7M8R - chains B and F of the 8 polymer chains in the assembly; structure by X-ray diffraction, 2.22 A resolution.

# Chain B (and F)
Molecule: Methane monooxygenase beta chain
From: Methylosinus trichosporium OB3b
Notes: chain F of this document is another copy of the same molecule, construct and numbering; everything in this record applies to it too
Reference sequence: A0A2D2D5X7 (A0A2D2D5X7_METTR); residue numbers follow UniProt; this construct covers 4-395
Amino-acid sequence (392 residues; row label = number of the first residue in the row):
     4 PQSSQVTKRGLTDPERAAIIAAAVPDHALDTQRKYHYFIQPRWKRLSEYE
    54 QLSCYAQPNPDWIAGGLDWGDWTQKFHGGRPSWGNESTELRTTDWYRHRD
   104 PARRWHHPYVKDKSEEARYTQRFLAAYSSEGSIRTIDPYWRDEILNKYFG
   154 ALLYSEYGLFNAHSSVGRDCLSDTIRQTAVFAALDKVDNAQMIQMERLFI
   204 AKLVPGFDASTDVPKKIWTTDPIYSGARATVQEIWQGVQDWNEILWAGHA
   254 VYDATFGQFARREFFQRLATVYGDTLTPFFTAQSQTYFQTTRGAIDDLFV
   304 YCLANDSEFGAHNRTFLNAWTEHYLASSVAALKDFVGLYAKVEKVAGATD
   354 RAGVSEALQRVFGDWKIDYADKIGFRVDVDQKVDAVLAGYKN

# Interface between chain B and chain F
Contacting residue pairs (72; chain B residue first):
  Leu14(B) - Thr15(F)
  Thr15(B) - Leu14(F)
  Pro17(B) - Pro17(F)
  Pro17(B) - Ala21(F)
  Ala21(B) - Pro17(F)
  Asp115(B) - Arg121(F)  salt bridge
  Asp115(B) - Arg125(F)  salt bridge
  Glu118(B) - Glu118(F)
  Glu118(B) - Arg121(F)  salt bridge
  Glu118(B) - Arg125(F)  salt bridge
  Glu119(B) - Tyr122(F)
  Glu119(B) - Arg125(F)  salt bridge
  Arg121(B) - Lys114(F)
  Arg121(B) - Asp115(F)  salt bridge
  Arg121(B) - Glu118(F)  salt bridge
  Tyr122(B) - Glu118(F)
  Tyr122(B) - Glu119(F)
  Tyr122(B) - Tyr122(F)  hydrophobic
  Tyr122(B) - Ala285(F)
  Tyr122(B) - Gln286(F)
  Arg125(B) - Asp115(F)  salt bridge
  Arg125(B) - Glu118(F)  salt bridge
  Arg125(B) - Glu119(F)  salt bridge
  Arg125(B) - Thr289(F)
  Phe126(B) - Ala285(F)  hydrophobic
  Phe126(B) - Thr289(F)
  Ala129(B) - Thr289(F)
  Ala129(B) - Gln292(F)
  Ser132(B) - Gln292(F)
  Glu133(B) - Gln261(F)  hydrogen bond
  Glu133(B) - Arg265(F)
  Glu133(B) - Gln288(F)  hydrogen bond
  Glu133(B) - Phe291(F)
  Glu133(B) - Gln292(F)  hydrogen bond
  Ser135(B) - Arg265(F)
  Ser135(B) - Gln269(F)
  Arg137(B) - Arg363(F)
  Arg137(B) - Asp367(F)  salt bridge
  Thr138(B) - Arg270(F)
  Thr138(B) - Arg363(F)
  Gln261(B) - Glu133(F)  hydrogen bond
  Arg265(B) - Glu133(F)
  Arg265(B) - Ser135(F)
  Gln269(B) - Ser135(F)
  Arg270(B) - Thr138(F)
  Ala272(B) - Thr273(F)
  Thr273(B) - Ala272(F)
  Thr273(B) - Thr273(F)
  Thr273(B) - Val274(F)
  Thr273(B) - Tyr275(F)
  Thr273(B) - Gly276(F)  hydrogen bond (backbone-backbone)
  Thr273(B) - Asp277(F)
  Thr273(B) - Thr278(F)
  Val274(B) - Thr273(F)  hydrogen bond (backbone-backbone)
  Tyr275(B) - Thr273(F)
  Gly276(B) - Thr273(F)  hydrogen bond (backbone-backbone)
  Asp277(B) - Thr273(F)
  Thr278(B) - Thr273(F)
  Ala285(B) - Tyr122(F)
  Ala285(B) - Phe126(F)  hydrophobic
  Gln286(B) - Tyr122(F)
  Gln288(B) - Glu133(F)  hydrogen bond
  Thr289(B) - Arg125(F)
  Thr289(B) - Phe126(F)
  Thr289(B) - Ala129(F)
  Phe291(B) - Glu133(F)
  Gln292(B) - Ala129(F)
  Gln292(B) - Ser132(F)
  Gln292(B) - Glu133(F)  hydrogen bond
  Arg363(B) - Arg137(F)
  Arg363(B) - Thr138(F)
  Asp367(B) - Arg137(F)  salt bridge
Other interface residues (no listed pair), chain B (40 interface residues in all): Ala20, Lys114, Pro281, Phe282
Other interface residues (no listed pair), chain F (42 interface residues in all): Ala20, Ser117, Pro281, Phe282, Arg295

# In short
40 residues of chain B and 42 residues of chain F are in contact, with 9 hydrogen bonds and 12 salt bridges.
Polar pairs include Asp115(B)-Arg121(F), Asp115(B)-Arg125(F) and Glu118(B)-Arg121(F).
Both chains are Methane monooxygenase beta chain (Methylosinus trichosporium OB3b). Entry 7M8R (Complex
structure of Methane monooxygenase hydroxylase and regulatory subunit with fluorosubstituted tryptophans) was
determined by X-ray diffraction, deposited together with 7M8Q.
